9NR2 - chains B and C of the 6 polymer chains in the assembly; structure by X-ray diffraction, 2.71 A resolution.

Chain B:
Molecule: Hemagglutinin HA2
From: Influenza A virus
Reference sequence: A0A1L7N0F8 (A0A1L7N0F8_9INFA); residues 1-174 here correspond to UniProt positions 345-518 (UniProt number = residue number + 344)
Chain sequence (177 residues; numbered 1 to 177; the number before each row is that of its first residue):
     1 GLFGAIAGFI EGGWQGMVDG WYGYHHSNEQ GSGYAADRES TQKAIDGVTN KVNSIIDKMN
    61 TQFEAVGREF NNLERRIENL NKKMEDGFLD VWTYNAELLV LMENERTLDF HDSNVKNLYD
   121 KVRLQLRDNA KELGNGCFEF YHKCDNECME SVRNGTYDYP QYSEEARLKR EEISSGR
Not modelled in the structure: 175-177
Construct notes: expression tag (175-177)
Cystine bridges: Cys144-Cys148

Chain C:
Molecule: Hemagglutinin HA1
From: Influenza A virus
Reference sequence: A0A1L7N0F8 (A0A1L7N0F8_9INFA); the construct lacks a stretch of the UniProt sequence, so the offset changes along the chain: 11-55 = UniProt 17-61; 56-83 = UniProt 63-90; 84-96 = UniProt 92-104; 97-125 = UniProt 106-134; 2 more segments
Chain sequence (324 residues; numbered 9 to 326 plus 6 insertion-coded residues; the number before each row is that of its first residue; a row labelled like 125A-125B holds insertion residues (125A, then the next letters in order)):
     9 PGDQICIGYH ANNSTEQVDT IMEKNVTVTH AQDILEKTHN GRLCDLN
   55A G
    56 VKPLILKDCS VAGWLLGNPM CDEFIRVP
   83A E
    84 WSYIVERTNP AND
   96A L
    97 CYPGNLNDYE ELKHLLSRIN HFEKTLIIP
125A-125B KS
   126 SWPNHETSGV SAACPYQGVP SFFRNVVWLT KKNDAYPTIK MSYNNTNGED LLILWGIHHS
   186 NNAAEQINLY KNPTTYVSVG TSTLNQRLVP KIATRSQVNG QQGRMDFFWT ILKPNDAIHF
   246 ESNGNFIAPE YAYKI
  260A V
   261 KKGDSTIMKS EMEYGHCNTK CQTPIGAINS SMPFHNIHPL TIGECPKYVK SNKLVLATGL
   321 RNSPLR
Not modelled in the structure: 9
Construct notes: expression tag (9-10)
Cystine bridges: Cys52-Cys277, Cys64-Cys76, Cys281-Cys305
Glycans and other covalent adducts: N-acetylglucosamine (NAG) linked to Asn33, Asn169
From the paper describing this entry:
  - binding site for N-acetyl-alpha-neuraminic acid: Gln226
  - binding site for beta-D-galactopyranose: Glu190, Gln226
  - mutagenesis - Q226L: increased binding to human-type receptors
  - mutagenesis - Q226L: increased binding to 6SLN3
  - mutagenesis - Q226L/G228S: unchanged binding to human-type receptors
  - mutagenesis - Q226L: increased binding to human trachea

Interface between chain B and chain C:
Contacting residue pairs (10):
  Gly47(B) - Met30(C)
  Val48(B) - Met30(C)
  Asn50(B) - Ile29(C)  hydrogen bond (side chain-backbone)
  Asn50(B) - Met30(C)
  Asn50(B) - Glu31(C)
  Asn50(B) - Lys32(C)
  Lys51(B) - Ile29(C)  hydrogen bond (backbone-backbone)
  Lys51(B) - Met30(C)
  Ser54(B) - Ile29(C)
  Phe110(B) - Met30(C)  hydrophobic
Also at the interface, not in a pair above, chain B (9 interface residues in all): Asp46, Ile55, Asn60
Also at the interface, not in a pair above, chain C (6 interface residues in all): Thr28, Lys310

Summary:
9 residues of chain B face 6 of chain C across their interface; the contacts include 2 hydrogen bonds. Among
the polar pairs are Asn50(B)-Ile29(C) and Lys51(B)-Ile29(C). N-acetylglucosamine is covalently linked to
Asn33(C) and Asn169(C). From the paper: a binding site for beta-D-galactopyranose at Glu190(C) and Gln226(C);
Q226L of chain C increases binding to human-type receptors.
Chain B is Hemagglutinin HA2 and chain C is Hemagglutinin HA1, both from Influenza A virus; the structure,
Crystal structure of H5 hemagglutinin from the influenza virus A/black swan/Akita/1/2016 with LSTa, was
determined by X-ray diffraction (same publication as 9NR5 and 9NRB).
